PDB entry 9M84 | electron microscopy, 3.61 A resolution | chains C and F of the 7 polymer chains in the assembly

Chain C:
Protein: DNA-directed RNA polymerase subunit beta
Source organism: Streptomyces coelicolor A3(2)
Notes: EC 2.7.7.6
UniProt: Q9L0L0 (RPOB_STRCO); residue numbers follow UniProt; this construct covers 1-1161
Chain sequence (1161 residues; each row starts with the number of its first residue):
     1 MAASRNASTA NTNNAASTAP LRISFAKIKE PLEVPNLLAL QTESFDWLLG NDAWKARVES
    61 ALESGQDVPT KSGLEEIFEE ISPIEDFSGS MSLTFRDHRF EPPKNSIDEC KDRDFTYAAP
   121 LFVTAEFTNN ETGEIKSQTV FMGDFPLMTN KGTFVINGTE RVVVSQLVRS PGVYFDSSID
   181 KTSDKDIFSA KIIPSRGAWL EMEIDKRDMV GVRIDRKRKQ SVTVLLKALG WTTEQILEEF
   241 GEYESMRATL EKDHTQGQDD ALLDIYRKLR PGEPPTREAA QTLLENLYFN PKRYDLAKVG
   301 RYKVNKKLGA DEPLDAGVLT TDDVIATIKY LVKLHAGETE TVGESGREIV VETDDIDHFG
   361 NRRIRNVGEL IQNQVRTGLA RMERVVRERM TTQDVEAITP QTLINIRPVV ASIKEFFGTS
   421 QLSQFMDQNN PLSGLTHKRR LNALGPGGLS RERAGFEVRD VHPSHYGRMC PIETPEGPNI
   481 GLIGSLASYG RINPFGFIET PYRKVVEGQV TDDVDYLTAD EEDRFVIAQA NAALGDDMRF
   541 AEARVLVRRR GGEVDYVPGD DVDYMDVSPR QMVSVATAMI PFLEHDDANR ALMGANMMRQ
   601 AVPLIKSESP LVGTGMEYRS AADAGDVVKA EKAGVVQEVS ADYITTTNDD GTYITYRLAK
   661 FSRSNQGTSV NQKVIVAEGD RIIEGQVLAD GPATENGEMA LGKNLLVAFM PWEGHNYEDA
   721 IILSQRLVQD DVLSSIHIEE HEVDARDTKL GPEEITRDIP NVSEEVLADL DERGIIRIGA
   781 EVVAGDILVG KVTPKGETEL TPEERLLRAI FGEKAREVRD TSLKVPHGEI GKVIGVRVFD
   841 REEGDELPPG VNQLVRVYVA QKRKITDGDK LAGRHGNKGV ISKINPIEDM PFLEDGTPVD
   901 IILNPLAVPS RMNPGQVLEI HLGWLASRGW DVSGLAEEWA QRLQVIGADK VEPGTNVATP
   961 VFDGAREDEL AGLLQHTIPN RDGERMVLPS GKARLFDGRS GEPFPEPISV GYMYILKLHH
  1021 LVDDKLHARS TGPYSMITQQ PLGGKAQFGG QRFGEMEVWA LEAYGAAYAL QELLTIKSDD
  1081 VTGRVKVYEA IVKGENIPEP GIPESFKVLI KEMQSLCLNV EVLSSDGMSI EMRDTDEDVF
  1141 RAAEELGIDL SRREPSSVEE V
Not modelled in the structure: 1-15, 1132-1161

Chain F:
Protein: ECF sigma factor
Source organism: Streptomyces coelicolor A3(2)
UniProt: Q9L0I8 (Q9L0I8_STRCO); numbering as in UniProt (aligned over 1-195)
Chain sequence (195 residues; row label = number of the first residue in the row):
     1 MRDDDAPPDQ GTVGGLVHRA VDGDEQATHD LLAHVHPLAL RYCRTRLSRL PGDARHFVED
    61 LAQEVCVAVL LALPRYKDTG RPFEAFVFAI AAHKVADLQR AAMRHPGSTA VPSDEMPERP
   121 DDSLGPEERA LLNSDAAWAK KLLANLPENQ RELLLLRIAV GLTAEETGQM LGMSPGAVRV
   181 AQHRALSRLR ALAEQ
Not modelled in the structure: 1-11, 125-195

Interface between chain C and chain F:
Pairs across the interface (14):
  Arg381(C) - Arg49(F)
  Arg384(C) - Arg46(F)
  Glu388(C) - Arg46(F)
  Gly1032(C) - Leu124(F)
  Tyr1034(C) - Asp121(F)
  Tyr1034(C) - Ser123(F)
  Tyr1034(C) - Leu124(F)
  Ser1035(C) - Met116(F)
  Ser1035(C) - Asp121(F)
  Met1036(C) - Arg119(F)
  Met1036(C) - Pro120(F)
  Met1036(C) - Asp121(F)
  Gln1039(C) - Asp121(F)
  Gln1039(C) - Ser123(F)
Interface residues without a listed pair, chain C (10 interface residues in all): Leu1042, Arg1084
Interface residues without a listed pair, chain F (9 interface residues in all): Pro117

In short:
10 residues of chain C and 9 residues of chain F are in contact.
Here chain C is DNA-directed RNA polymerase subunit beta and chain F is ECF sigma factor, both from
Streptomyces coelicolor A3(2). Entry 9M84 (Cryo-EM structure of Streptomyces coelicolor sigma factor shbA
transcription initiation complex with shbA promoter) was determined by electron microscopy (same publication
as 9ISN).
